8VAH - chains C and G of the 7 polymer chains in the assembly; structure by electron microscopy, 3.15 A resolution.

Chain C:
Molecule: Polyribonucleotide nucleotidyltransferase
From: Escherichia coli
UniProtKB: C4ZSQ5 (PNP_ECOBW); residue numbers follow UniProt; this construct covers 1-711
Chain sequence (711 residues; numbered 1 to 711; the number before each row is that of its first residue):
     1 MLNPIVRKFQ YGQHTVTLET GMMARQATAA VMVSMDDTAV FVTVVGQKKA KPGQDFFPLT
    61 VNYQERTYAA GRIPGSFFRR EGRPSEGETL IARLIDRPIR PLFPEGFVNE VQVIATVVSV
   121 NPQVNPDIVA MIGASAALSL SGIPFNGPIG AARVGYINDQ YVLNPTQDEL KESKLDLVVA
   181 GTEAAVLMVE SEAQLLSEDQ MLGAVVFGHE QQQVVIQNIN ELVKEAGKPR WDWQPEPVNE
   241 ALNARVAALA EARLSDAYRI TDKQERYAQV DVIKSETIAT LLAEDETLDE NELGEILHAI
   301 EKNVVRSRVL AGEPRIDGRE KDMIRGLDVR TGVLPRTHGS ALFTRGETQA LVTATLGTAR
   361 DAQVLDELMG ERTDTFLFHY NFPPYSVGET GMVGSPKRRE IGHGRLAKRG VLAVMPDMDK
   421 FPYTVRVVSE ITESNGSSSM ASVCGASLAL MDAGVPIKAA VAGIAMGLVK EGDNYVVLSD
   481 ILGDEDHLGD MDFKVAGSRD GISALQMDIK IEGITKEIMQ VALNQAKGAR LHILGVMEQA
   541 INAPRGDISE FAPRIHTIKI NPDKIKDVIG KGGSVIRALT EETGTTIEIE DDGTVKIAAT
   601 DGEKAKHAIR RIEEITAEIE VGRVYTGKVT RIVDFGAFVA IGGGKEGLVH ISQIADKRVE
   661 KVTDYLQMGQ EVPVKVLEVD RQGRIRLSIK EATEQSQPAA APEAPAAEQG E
Unresolved in the structure: 696-711
Ion coordination: Mg2+: Asp486, Asp492 (shared with 1 residue of chain F)
Swiss-Prot annotation at these positions:
  - binding site (Mg(2+)): Asp486, Asp492

Chain G:
Molecule: 9-nt RNA strand
Sequence (9 nucleotides; each row starts with the number of its first residue):
     6 AAAAAAAAA

How chain C and chain G interact:
Pairs across the interface (11):
  Gly75(C) - A12(G)  base contact
  Ser76(C) - A12(G)  base contact
  Phe77(C) - A13(G)  stacking on the base
  Arg360(C) - A10(G)  hydrogen bond to the sugar
  Lys566(C) - A8(G)  base contact
  Ile569(C) - A9(G)  phosphate contact
  Ile569(C) - A10(G)  phosphate contact
  Gly572(C) - A10(G)  phosphate contact
  Gly573(C) - A10(G)  hydrogen bond to the phosphate
  Arg577(C) - A10(G)  salt bridge to the phosphate
  Ile589(C) - A9(G)  sugar contact
Also at the interface, not in a pair above, chain C (11 interface residues in all): Gly570

Summary:
Chain C and chain G form an interface of 11 and 5 residues respectively, with 2 hydrogen bonds, 1 salt bridge
and 1 aromatic stacking contact. Polar pairs include Arg360(C)-A10(G), Gly573(C)-A10(G) and Arg577(C)-A10(G).
From UniProt: Mg2+-binding residues Asp486(C) and Asp492(C) on chain C.
Chain C is Polyribonucleotide nucleotidyltransferase (Escherichia coli) and chain G is a 9-nt RNA strand; the
structure, E.coli PNPase in complex with single 8-oxoG RNA, was determined by electron microscopy (same
publication as 8VAK).
